Entry 3HQ9 (X-ray diffraction, 1.52 A resolution); this record covers chains A and B.

[Chain A (and B)]
Name: Cytochrome c551 peroxidase
Source organism: Geobacter sulfurreducens
Notes: EC 1.11.1.5; chain B of this document is another copy of the same molecule, construct and numbering; everything in this record applies to it too
UniProt: Q749D0 (Q749D0_GEOSL); numbering as in UniProt (aligned over 1-345)
Amino-acid sequence (345 residues; numbered 1 to 345; the number before each row is that of its first residue):
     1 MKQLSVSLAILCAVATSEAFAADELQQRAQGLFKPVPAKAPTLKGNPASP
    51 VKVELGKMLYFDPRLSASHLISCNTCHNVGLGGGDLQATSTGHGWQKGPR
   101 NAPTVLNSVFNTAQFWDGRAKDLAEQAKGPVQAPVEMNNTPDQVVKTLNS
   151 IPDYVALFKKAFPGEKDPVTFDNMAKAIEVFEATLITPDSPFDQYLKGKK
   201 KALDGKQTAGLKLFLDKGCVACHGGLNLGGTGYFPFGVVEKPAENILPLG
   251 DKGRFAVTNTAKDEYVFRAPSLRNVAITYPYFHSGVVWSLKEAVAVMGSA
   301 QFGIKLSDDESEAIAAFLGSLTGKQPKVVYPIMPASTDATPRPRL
Unresolved in the structure: 1-21, 241-252 (chain B: 1-20, 124-131, 242-252)
Sequence notes: engineered mutation Pro134 (Ser in Q749D0)
Ion coordination: heme Fe site 1: His77 (together with imidazole); Ca2+: Asn101, Thr278, Pro280; heme Fe site 2: His223, Met297
Residues lining bound ligands:
  - heme (HEM), molecule 1: Tyr60, Ile71, Ser72, Cys73, Cys76, His77, Ser90, Thr91, Gly92, Arg100, Asn101, Ala102, Pro103, Thr104, Ser108, Asn111, Ala113, Gln114, Phe115, Trp116, Val131, Ala133, Glu136, Met137, Ile178, Glu182, Arg268
  - heme (HEM), molecule 2: Trp116, Phe214, Gly218, Cys219, Cys222, His223, Phe234, Phe236, Gly237, Val238, Phe267, Arg268, Ala269, Pro270, Leu272, Val275, Tyr281, Phe282, His283, Leu290, Ala293, Val294, Met297, Gly298, Phe302, Ile304, Leu306, Ile314, Leu318
  - oxalate ion (OXL), molecule 1: Leu65, Val131, Gln132, Ala133, Pro134, Met137, Asn139, Val144, Phe171, Met174
  - oxalate ion (OXL), molecule 2: Leu70, Ile71, Thr75, Thr91, Gly92, Trp95
  - oxalate ion (OXL), molecule 3: Tyr279, Trp288, Ser289, Leu290
  - oxalate ion (OXL), molecule 4: Ser336, Thr337, Asp338

[Chain A / chain B interface]
Contacting residue pairs - 71 pairs, chain A then chain B:
  Phe61(A) - Tyr330(B)  hydrophobic
  Pro63(A) - Leu81(B)  hydrophobic
  Arg64(A) - Leu86(B)
  Arg64(A) - Tyr279(B)
  Ser68(A) - Gln87(B)  hydrogen bond (backbone-side chain)
  Ser68(A) - Trp95(B)
  His69(A) - Gln87(B)  hydrogen bond (backbone-side chain)
  Leu70(A) - Gln87(B)
  Leu70(A) - Thr91(B)
  Leu70(A) - Trp95(B)  hydrophobic
  Asn74(A) - Tyr330(B)  hydrogen bond
  Asn78(A) - Tyr330(B)  hydrogen bond
  Val79(A) - Tyr330(B)  hydrophobic
  Val79(A) - Ile332(B)
  Gly80(A) - Tyr330(B)
  Gly80(A) - Pro331(B)
  Gly80(A) - Ile332(B)
  Gly80(A) - Met333(B)  hydrogen bond (backbone-backbone)
  Leu81(A) - Pro63(B)  hydrophobic
  Leu81(A) - Met333(B)  hydrophobic
  Asp85(A) - His69(B)
  Leu86(A) - Arg64(B)
  Leu86(A) - Pro343(B)
  Gln87(A) - Ser68(B)  hydrogen bond (side chain-backbone)
  Gln87(A) - His69(B)  hydrogen bond (side chain-backbone)
  Gln87(A) - Leu70(B)
  Gln87(A) - Pro343(B)
  Gln87(A) - Leu345(B)
  Thr91(A) - Leu70(B)
  Thr91(A) - Leu345(B)
  His93(A) - Trp95(B)
  Gly94(A) - Trp95(B)
  Trp95(A) - Ser68(B)
  Trp95(A) - Leu70(B)  hydrophobic
  Trp95(A) - His93(B)
  Trp95(A) - Gly94(B)
  Trp95(A) - Trp95(B)
  Trp95(A) - Leu345(B)  hydrogen bond (side chain-backbone)
  Tyr279(A) - Arg64(B)
  Tyr279(A) - Ala335(B)
  Tyr279(A) - Ser336(B)  hydrogen bond (side chain-backbone)
  Trp288(A) - Arg342(B)
  Trp288(A) - Pro343(B)
  Gln325(A) - Ile332(B)
  Pro326(A) - Ile332(B)
  Val328(A) - Val329(B)
  Val328(A) - Tyr330(B)  hydrogen bond (backbone-backbone)
  Val329(A) - Val328(B)
  Tyr330(A) - Phe61(B)  hydrophobic
  Tyr330(A) - Asn74(B)  hydrogen bond
  Tyr330(A) - Asn78(B)  hydrogen bond
  Tyr330(A) - Val79(B)  hydrophobic
  Tyr330(A) - Gly80(B)
  Tyr330(A) - Val328(B)  hydrogen bond (backbone-backbone)
  Tyr330(A) - Tyr330(B)  hydrophobic
  Pro331(A) - Gly80(B)
  Ile332(A) - Val79(B)
  Ile332(A) - Gly80(B)
  Ile332(A) - Gln325(B)
  Ile332(A) - Pro326(B)
  Met333(A) - Gly80(B)  hydrogen bond (backbone-backbone)
  Met333(A) - Leu81(B)  hydrophobic
  Ala335(A) - Tyr279(B)
  Ser336(A) - Tyr279(B)  hydrogen bond (backbone-side chain)
  Arg342(A) - Trp288(B)
  Pro343(A) - Leu86(B)
  Pro343(A) - Gln87(B)
  Pro343(A) - Trp288(B)
  Leu345(A) - Gln87(B)
  Leu345(A) - Thr91(B)
  Leu345(A) - Trp95(B)  hydrogen bond (backbone-side chain)
Also at the interface, not in a pair above, chain A (38 interface residues in all): Ile71, Gly92, Lys97, Ile277, Lys327
Also at the interface, not in a pair above, chain B (37 interface residues in all): Ile71, Asp85, Gly92, Lys97, Ile277

[Overview]
38 residues of chain A face 37 of chain B across their interface; the contacts include 16 hydrogen bonds.
Among the polar pairs are Ser68(A)-Gln87(B), His69(A)-Gln87(B) and Asn74(A)-Tyr330(B). Ligands of chain A:
heme and 4 copies of oxalate ion.
Both chains are Cytochrome c551 peroxidase (Geobacter sulfurreducens). Entry 3HQ9 (CcpA from G.
sulfurreducens, S134P variant) was determined by X-ray diffraction (same publication as 3HQ6, 3HQ7 and 3HQ8).
